PDB entry 6CDO | X-ray diffraction, 2.10 A resolution | chains B and C of the 3 polymer chains in the assembly

# Chain B
Name: vFP16.02 Fab light chain
Source organism: Mus musculus
Notes: antibody fragment or engineered binder
Chain sequence (219 residues; numbered 1 to 219; the number before each row is that of its first residue):
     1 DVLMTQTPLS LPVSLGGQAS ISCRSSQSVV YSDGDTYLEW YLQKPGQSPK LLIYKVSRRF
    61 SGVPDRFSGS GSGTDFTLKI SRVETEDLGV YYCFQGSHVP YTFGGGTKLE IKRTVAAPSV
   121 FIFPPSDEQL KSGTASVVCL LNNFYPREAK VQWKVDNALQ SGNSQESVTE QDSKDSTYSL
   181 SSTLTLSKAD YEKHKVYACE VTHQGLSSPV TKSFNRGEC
Cystine bridges: Cys23-Cys93, Cys139-Cys199

# Chain C
Name: HIV-1 fusion peptide 512-519
Chain sequence (8 residues; each row starts with the number of its first residue):
   512 AVGIGAVF

# How chain B and chain C interact
Pairs across the interface - 11 pairs, chain B then chain C:
  Tyr31(B) with Val513(C); Val518(C)
  Tyr37(B) with Ala512(C); Val513(C), hydrophobic
  Glu39(B) with Ala512(C), hydrogen bond (side chain-backbone)
  Gly96(B) with Ala512(C); Val513(C), hydrogen bond (backbone-backbone)
  Tyr101(B) with Ala512(C), hydrophobic; Val513(C); Gly514(C), hydrogen bond (side chain-backbone); Ile515(C)
Other interface residues (no listed pair), chain B (8 interface residues in all): Phe94, Ser97, Val99

# Overview
Chain B and chain C form an interface of 8 and 5 residues respectively, with 3 hydrogen bonds. Among the polar
pairs are Glu39(B)-Ala512(C), Tyr101(B)-Gly514(C) and Gly96(B)-Val513(C).
Chain B is vFP16.02 Fab light chain (Mus musculus) and chain C is HIV-1 fusion peptide 512-519; the structure,
Structure of vaccine-elicited HIV-1 neutralizing antibody vFP16.02 in complex with HIV-1 fusion peptide
residue 512-519, was determined by X-ray diffraction together with 5TKJ, 5TKK, 6CDE and 6CDI from the same
study.
